PDB entry 7RE1 | electron microscopy, 2.91 A resolution | chains D and P of the 8 polymer chains in the assembly

# Chain D
Molecule: Non-structural protein 8
Organism: Severe acute respiratory syndrome coronavirus 2
UniProt: P0DTD1 (R1AB_SARS2); residues 1-198 here correspond to UniProt positions 3943-4140 (UniProt number = residue number + 3942)
Sequence (199 residues; numbered 0 to 198; the number before each row is that of its first residue; numbering starts at 0):
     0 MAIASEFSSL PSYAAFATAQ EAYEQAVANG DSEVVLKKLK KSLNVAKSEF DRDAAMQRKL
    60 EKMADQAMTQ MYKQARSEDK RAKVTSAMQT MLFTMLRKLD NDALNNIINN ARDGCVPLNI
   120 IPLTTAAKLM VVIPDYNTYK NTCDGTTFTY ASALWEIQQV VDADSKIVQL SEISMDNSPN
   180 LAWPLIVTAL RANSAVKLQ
Not modelled in the structure: 0-6, 192-198
Sequence notes: initiating methionine (0)
Ligand contacts: chapso (1N7): Ala63, Ala66, Met67, Met70
Swiss-Prot annotation at these positions:
  - site: Gln198 (Cleavage)

# Chain P
Molecule: Product RNA
Sequence (35 nucleotides; each row starts with the number of its first residue):
     1 CGCGUAGCAU GCUACGUCAU UCUCCUAAGA AGCUA
Not modelled in the structure: 1

# Chain D / chain P interface
Pairs across the interface (5):
  Asp50(D) - A19(P)  hydrogen bond to the sugar
  Arg51(D) - C18(P)  hydrogen bond to the sugar
  Ala54(D) - A19(P)  phosphate contact
  Ala54(D) - U20(P)  phosphate contact
  Arg57(D) - U20(P)  salt bridge to the phosphate
Other interface residues (no listed pair), chain D (5 interface residues in all): Lys36
Other interface residues (no listed pair), chain P (4 interface residues in all): U10

# In short
5 residues of chain D and 4 residues of chain P are in contact; the contacts include 2 hydrogen bonds and 1
salt bridge. Among the polar pairs are Asp50(D)-A19(P), Arg51(D)-C18(P) and Arg57(D)-U20(P). Chain D binds
chapso.
Chain D is Non-structural protein 8 (Severe acute respiratory syndrome coronavirus 2) and chain P is Product
RNA; the structure, SARS-CoV-2 replication-transcription complex bound to nsp13 helicase - nsp13(2)-RTC
(composite), was determined by electron microscopy, deposited together with 7RDX, 7RDY, 7RDZ, 7RE0, 7RE2 and
7RE3.
